PDB entry 6D4F | X-ray diffraction, 1.91 A resolution | chain A

# Chain A
Molecule: Receptor-type tyrosine-protein phosphatase epsilon
From: Homo sapiens
Notes: EC 3.1.3.48; fragment: epsilon D2 domain
UniProt: P23469 (PTPRE_HUMAN); residue numbers follow UniProt; this construct covers 425-700
Chain sequence (279 residues; each row starts with the number of its first residue):
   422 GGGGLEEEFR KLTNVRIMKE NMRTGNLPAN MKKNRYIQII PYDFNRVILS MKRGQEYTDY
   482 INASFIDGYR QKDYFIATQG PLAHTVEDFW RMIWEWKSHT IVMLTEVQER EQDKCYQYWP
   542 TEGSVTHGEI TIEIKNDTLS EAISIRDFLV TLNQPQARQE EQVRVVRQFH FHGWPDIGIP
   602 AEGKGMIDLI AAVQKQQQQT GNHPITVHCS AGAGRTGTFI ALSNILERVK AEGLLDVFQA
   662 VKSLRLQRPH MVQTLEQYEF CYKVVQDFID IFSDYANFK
Unresolved in the structure: 422-424, 474, 695-700
Differences from the reference sequence: expression tag (422-424); engineered mutation N455 (Ala in P23469), Y457 (Val in P23469), D597 (Glu in P23469)
UniProt features mapped onto this chain:
  - active site: C630 (Phosphocysteine intermediate)
  - modified residue: Y696 (Phosphotyrosine)

# Overview
From UniProt: active-site residue C630.
Chain A is Receptor-type tyrosine-protein phosphatase epsilon (Homo sapiens); the structure, Crystal structure
of PTP epsilon D2 domain (A455N/V457Y/E597D), was determined by X-ray diffraction together with 6D3F and 6D4D
from the same study.
